PDB entry 9AXA | electron microscopy, 4.36 A resolution (low resolution: residue-level contacts below are approximate; hydrogen-bond / salt-bridge calls are withheld) | chains E and F of the 6 polymer chains in the assembly

Chain E (and F):
Name: 14-3-3 protein sigma
From: Homo sapiens
Notes: chain F of this document is another copy of the same molecule, construct and numbering; everything in this record applies to it too
Reference sequence: P31947 (1433S_HUMAN); residue numbers follow UniProt; this construct covers 1-248
Chain sequence (248 residues; row label = number of the first residue in the row):
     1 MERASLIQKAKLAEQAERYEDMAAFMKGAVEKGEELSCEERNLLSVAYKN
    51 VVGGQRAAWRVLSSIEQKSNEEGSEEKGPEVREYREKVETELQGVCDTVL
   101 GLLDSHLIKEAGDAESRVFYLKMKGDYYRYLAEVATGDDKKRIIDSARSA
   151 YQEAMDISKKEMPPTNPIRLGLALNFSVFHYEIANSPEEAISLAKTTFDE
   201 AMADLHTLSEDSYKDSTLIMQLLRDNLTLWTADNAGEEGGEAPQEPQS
Disordered / not traced: 72-76, 232-248
Swiss-Prot annotation at these positions:
  - site (Interaction with phosphoserine on interacting protein): Arg56, Arg129
  - modified residue (Phosphoserine): Ser5, Ser74, Ser248

Chain E / chain F interface:
Pairs across the interface - 22 pairs, chain E then chain F:
  Gln8(E) with Glu80(F)
  Lys9(E) with Glu80(F); Glu83(F)
  Leu12(E) with Leu62(F); Tyr84(F)
  Arg18(E) with Gln55(F); Tyr84(F); Glu91(F)
  Asp21(E) with Tyr84(F); Lys87(F)
  Gln55(E) with Arg18(F)
  Val61(E) with Gln15(F)
  Ile65(E) with Leu12(F); Gln15(F)
  Glu80(E) with Met1(F); Ser5(F); Lys9(F)
  Val81(E) with Leu12(F)
  Glu83(E) with Lys9(F)
  Tyr84(E) with Arg18(F); Asp21(F)
  Glu91(E) with Arg18(F)
Other interface residues (no listed pair), chain E (18 interface residues in all): Met1, Ser5, Ala13, Ala16, Gly54
Other interface residues (no listed pair), chain F (20 interface residues in all): Ala16, Glu17, Val61, Ile65, Val81, Val88

Summary:
18 residues of chain E and 20 residues of chain F are in contact.
Chain E and chain F are both 14-3-3 protein sigma (Homo sapiens); the structure, CryoEM structure of activated
CRAF/MEK/14-3-3 complex with NST-628, was determined by electron microscopy (same publication as 9AXC, 9AXH,
9AXM, 9AXX, 9AXY, 9AY7 and 9AYA).
